Entry 8S9U (electron microscopy, 2.77 A resolution); this record covers chains B and F of the 7 polymer chains in the assembly.

# Chain B
Name: TIGR03984 family CRISPR-associated protein
From: Synechocystis sp. PCC 6803
Reference sequence: Q6ZED4 (Q6ZED4_SYNY3); residues 1-193 here = UniProt positions 1-193
Chain sequence (193 residues; each row starts with the number of its first residue):
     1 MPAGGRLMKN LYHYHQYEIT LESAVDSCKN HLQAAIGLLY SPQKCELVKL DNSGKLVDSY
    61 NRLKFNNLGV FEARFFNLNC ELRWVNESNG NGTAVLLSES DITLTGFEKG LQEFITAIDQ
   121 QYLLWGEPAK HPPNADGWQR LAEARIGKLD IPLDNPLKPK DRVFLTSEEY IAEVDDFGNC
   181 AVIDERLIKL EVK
Not modelled in the structure: 1-8, 130-136

# Chain F
Molecule: Crispr RNA
From: Synechocystis sp. PCC 6803
Sequence (37 nucleotides; each row starts with the number of its first residue):
     1 ACUGAAACUG UAGUAGAACC AAUCGGGGUC GUCAAUA

# Interface between chain B and chain F
Contacting residue pairs - 6 pairs, chain B then chain F:
  Pro-42(B) with C2(F), base contact
  Phe-71(B) with A1(F), stacking on the base
  Val-85(B) with A1(F), base contact
  Asn-86(B) with A1(F), hydrogen bond to the base
  Arg-145(B) with G4(F), hydrogen bond to the base; A5(F), base contact
Also at the interface, not in a pair above, chain B (6 interface residues in all): Phe-65

# In short
6 residues of chain B face 4 of chain F across their interface, with 2 hydrogen bonds and 1 aromatic stacking
contact. Polar contacts include Asn-86(B)/A1(F) and Arg-145(B)/G4(F).
Chain B is TIGR03984 family CRISPR-associated protein and chain F is Crispr RNA, both from Synechocystis sp.
PCC 6803; the structure, CRISPR-Cas type III-D effector complex bound to a target RNA, was determined by
electron microscopy (same publication as 8S9T, 8S9V and 8S9X).
